Entry 9BYO (electron microscopy, 2.31 A resolution); this record covers chains R and A of the 6 polymer chains in the assembly.

# Chain R
Molecule: Glucagon-like peptide 1 receptor
Source organism: Homo sapiens
Reference sequence: P43220 (GLP1R_HUMAN); numbering as in UniProt (aligned over 24-463)
Amino-acid sequence (491 residues; each row starts with the number of its first residue; numbers below 1 keep their minus sign (Met-8 is residue -8)):
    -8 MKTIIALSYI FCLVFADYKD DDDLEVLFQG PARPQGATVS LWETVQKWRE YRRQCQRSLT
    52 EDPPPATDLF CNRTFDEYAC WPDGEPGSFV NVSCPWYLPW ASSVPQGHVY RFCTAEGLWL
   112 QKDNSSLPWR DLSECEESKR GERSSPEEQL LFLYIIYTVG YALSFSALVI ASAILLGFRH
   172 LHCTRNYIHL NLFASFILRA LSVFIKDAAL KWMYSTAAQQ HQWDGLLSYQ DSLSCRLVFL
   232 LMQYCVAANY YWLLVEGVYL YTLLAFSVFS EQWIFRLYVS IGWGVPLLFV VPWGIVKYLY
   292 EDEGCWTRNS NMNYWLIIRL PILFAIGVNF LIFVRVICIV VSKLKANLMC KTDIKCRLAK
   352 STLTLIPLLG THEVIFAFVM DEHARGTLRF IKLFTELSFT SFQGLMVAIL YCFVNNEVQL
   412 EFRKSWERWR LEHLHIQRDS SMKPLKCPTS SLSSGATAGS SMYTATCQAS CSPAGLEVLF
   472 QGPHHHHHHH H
Unresolved in the structure: -8 to 28, 130-135, 339-343, 424-482
Sequence notes: expression tag (-8 to 23, 464-482); conflict Phe260 (Leu in P43220)
Disulfides: Cys46-Cys71, Cys62-Cys104, Cys85-Cys126, Cys226-Cys296

# Chain A
Molecule: Guanine nucleotide-binding protein G(s) subunit alpha isoforms short
Source organism: Homo sapiens
Reference sequence: P63092 (GNAS2_HUMAN); residue numbers follow UniProt; this construct covers 1-394
Amino-acid sequence (394 residues; numbered 1 to 394; the number before each row is that of its first residue):
     1 MGCLGNSKTE DQRNEEKAQR EANKKIEKQL QKDKQVYRAT HRLLLLGAGE SGKNTIVKQM
    61 RILHVNGFNG EGGEEDPQAA RSNSDGEKAT KVQDIKNNLK EAIETIVAAM SNLVPPVELA
   121 NPENQFRVDY ILSVMNVPDF DFPPEFYEHA KALWEDEGVR ACYERSNEYQ LIDCAQYFLD
   181 KIDVIKQADY VPSDQDLLRC RVLTSGIFET KFQVDKVNFH MFDVGAQRDE RRKWIQCFND
   241 VTAIIFVVAS SSYNMVIRED NQTNRLQAAL KLFDSIWNNK WLRDTSVILF LNKQDLLAEK
   301 VLAGKSKIED YFPEFARYTT PEDATPEPGE DPRVTRAKYF IRDEFLRIST ASGDGRHYCY
   361 PHFTCAVDTE NIRRVFNDCR DIIQRMHLRQ YELL
Unresolved in the structure: 1-10, 65-204, 255-261, 394
Sequence notes: engineered mutation Asn54 (Ser in P63092), Ala226 (Gly in P63092), Ala268 (Glu in P63092), Lys271 (Asn in P63092), Asp274 (Lys in P63092), Lys280 (Arg in P63092), Asp284 (Thr in P63092), Thr285 (Ile in P63092)

# Interface between chain R and chain A
Residue-residue contacts (27; chain R residue first):
  Arg176(R) - Gln390(A)
  Arg176(R) - Tyr391(A)
  Tyr250(R) - Tyr391(A)
  Leu251(R) - Tyr391(A)  hydrophobic
  Leu254(R) - His387(A)  hydrogen bond (backbone-side chain)
  Leu254(R) - Tyr391(A)  hydrophobic
  Leu255(R) - Gln384(A)  hydrogen bond (backbone-side chain)
  Leu255(R) - Leu388(A)  hydrophobic
  Phe257(R) - Val217(A)  hydrophobic
  Phe257(R) - Phe376(A)  hydrophobic
  Phe257(R) - Arg380(A)
  Ser261(R) - Gln35(A)
  Lys334(R) - Arg380(A)
  Lys334(R) - Asp381(A)  salt bridge
  Lys334(R) - Gln384(A)  hydrogen bond
  Lys334(R) - Arg385(A)  hydrogen bond (backbone-side chain)
  Lys334(R) - Leu388(A)
  Ala337(R) - Arg385(A)
  Asn338(R) - Arg385(A)
  Arg348(R) - Glu392(A)  hydrogen bond (side chain-backbone)
  Arg348(R) - Leu393(A)  hydrogen bond (side chain-backbone)
  Lys351(R) - Glu392(A)  hydrogen bond (side chain-backbone)
  Ser352(R) - Leu393(A)  hydrogen bond (side chain-backbone)
  Leu401(R) - Glu392(A)
  Val405(R) - Glu392(A)
  Asn406(R) - Glu392(A)
  Asn407(R) - Glu392(A)  hydrogen bond
Other interface residues (no listed pair), chain R (29 interface residues in all): His180, Glu247, Val259, Gln263, Val327, Ile330, Val331, Thr355, Leu356, Leu359, Tyr402, Glu408
Other interface residues (no listed pair), chain A (17 interface residues in all): Gln31, Ala39, His41, Ile383

# Overview
The interface between chain R and chain A involves 29 residues on one side and 17 on the other, with 9
hydrogen bonds and 1 salt bridge. Polar contacts include Lys334(R)-Asp381(A), Leu254(R)-His387(A) and
Leu255(R)-Gln384(A).
Here chain R is Glucagon-like peptide 1 receptor and chain A is Guanine nucleotide-binding protein G(s)
subunit alpha isoforms short, both from Homo sapiens. Entry 9BYO (Cryo-EM structure of glucagon-like peptide-1
receptor (GLP-1R)-Gs complex with Exendin-asp3) was determined by electron microscopy.
